7JZX - chains C and D of the 11 polymer chains in the assembly; structure by electron microscopy, 3.40 A resolution.

Chain C:
Name: CRISPR-associated endonuclease Cas6/Csy4
Source organism: Pseudomonas aeruginosa
Notes: EC 3.1.-.-
UniProtKB: Q02MM2 (CAS6_PSEAB); residue numbers follow UniProt; this construct covers 1-187
Sequence (187 residues; numbered 1 to 187; the number before each row is that of its first residue):
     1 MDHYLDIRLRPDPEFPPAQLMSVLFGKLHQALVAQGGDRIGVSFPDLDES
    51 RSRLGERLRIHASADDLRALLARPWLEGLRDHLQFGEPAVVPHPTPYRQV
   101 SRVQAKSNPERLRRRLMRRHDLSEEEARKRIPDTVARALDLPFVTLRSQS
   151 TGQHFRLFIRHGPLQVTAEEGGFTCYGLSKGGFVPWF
UniProt features mapped onto this chain:
  - active site: H29 (Proton acceptor)
  - site: S148 (Substrate binding)
  - mutagenesis: H29 (H29A: No pre-crRNA cleavage, still binds crRNA. Does not support formation of the Csy ribonucleoprotein complex; H29D: Cleaves pre-crRNA 910-fold slower; H29K: Cleaves pre-crRNA 130-fold slower), E49 (E49A: No biofilm formation upon phage infection, no crRNA formed; E49K: Restores biofilm formation upon phage infection, crRNA forms), R102 (R102A: Loss of pre-crRNA cleavage, still binds crRNA), Q104 (Q104A: No loss of pre-crRNA cleavage, still binds crRNA), S148 (S148A: Cleaves pre-crRNA 8300-fold slower; S148C: No pre-crRNA cleavage, still binds crRNA), S150 (S150A: Cleaves pre-crRNA 350-fold slower), T151 (T151A: Cleaves pre-crRNA 380-fold slower), F155 (F155A: Very little pre-crRNA cleavage, still binds crRNA), Y176 (Y176A: Cleaves pre-crRNA 130-fold slower; Y176F: Cleaves pre-crRNA 13-fold slower)

Chain D:
Name: CRISPR type I-F/YPEST-associated protein Csy3
Source organism: Pseudomonas aeruginosa
UniProtKB: A0A444M080 (A0A444M080_PSEAI); residues 20-361 here correspond to UniProt positions 1-342 (UniProt number = residue number - 19)
Sequence (342 residues; row label = number of the first residue in the row):
    20 MSKPILSTASVLAFERKLDPSDALMSAGAWAQRDASQEWPAVTVREKSVR
    70 GTISNRLKTKDRDPAKLDASIQSPNLQTVDVANLPSDADTLKVRFTLRVL
   120 GGAGTPSACNDAAYRDKLLQTVATYVNDQGFAELARRYAHNLANARFLWR
   170 NRVGAEAVEVRINHIRQGEVARAWRFDALAIGLRDFKADAELDALAELIA
   220 SGLSGSGHVLLEVVAFARIGDGQEVFPSQELILDKGDKKGQKSKTLYSVR
   270 DAAAIHSQKIGNALRTIDTWYPDEDGLGPIAVEPYGSVTSQGKAYRQPKQ
   320 KLDFYTLLDNWVLRDEAPAVEQQHYVIANLIRGGVFGEAEEK
Disordered / not traced: 20-23, 69-95, 251-260, 359-361

Chain C / chain D interface:
Pairs across the interface (31):
  R10(C) with R203(D)
  P11(C) with R203(D), hydrogen bond (backbone-side chain); D294(D); G295(D); L296(D)
  D12(C) with R203(D), salt bridge; L296(D); S309(D)
  P13(C) with L296(D); P298(D); V307(D), hydrophobic; S309(D), hydrogen bond (backbone-side chain)
  E14(C) with R165(D); W168(D)
  F15(C) with W168(D); R169(D); V172(D), hydrophobic
  Q19(C) with R169(D)
  K27(C) with G173(D), hydrogen bond (side chain-backbone)
  E77(C) with A174(D)
  G78(C) with R171(D); V172(D); A174(D)
  L79(C) with V172(D)
  D81(C) with R171(D), salt bridge; L202(D); R203(D), hydrogen bond (backbone-side chain)
  H82(C) with V172(D); L202(D)
  G152(C) with K66(D)
  H154(C) with E243(D), salt bridge
Other interface residues (no listed pair), chain C (19 interface residues in all): L20, V23, S148, Q153
Other interface residues (no listed pair), chain D (22 interface residues in all): E175, L198, Q242, I299, Q310

In short:
Chain C and chain D form an interface of 19 and 22 residues respectively, with 4 hydrogen bonds and 3 salt
bridges. Polar contacts include D12(C)-R203(D), D81(C)-R171(D) and H154(C)-E243(D). UniProt lists active-site
residue H29(C) and 9 mutagenesis sites on chain C.
Here chain C is CRISPR-associated endonuclease Cas6/Csy4 and chain D is CRISPR type I-F/YPEST-associated
protein Csy3, both from Pseudomonas aeruginosa. Entry 7JZX (Cryo-EM structure of CRISPR-Cas surveillance
complex with AcrIF7) was determined by electron microscopy, deposited together with 7JZW and 7JZZ.
